4O4H - chains B and C of the 6 polymer chains in the assembly; structure by X-ray diffraction, 2.10 A resolution.

[Chain B]
Protein: Tubulin beta-2B chain
From: Bos taurus
UniProtKB: Q6B856 (TBB2B_BOVIN); the author numbering skips numbers that UniProt does not, so the offset changes along the chain: 1-42 = UniProt 1-42; 45-360 = UniProt 43-358; 369-455 = UniProt 359-445
Chain sequence (445 residues; row label = number of the first residue in the row; note: 10 numbers in that range are skipped by the numbering (no residue carries them; nothing is unmodelled there)):
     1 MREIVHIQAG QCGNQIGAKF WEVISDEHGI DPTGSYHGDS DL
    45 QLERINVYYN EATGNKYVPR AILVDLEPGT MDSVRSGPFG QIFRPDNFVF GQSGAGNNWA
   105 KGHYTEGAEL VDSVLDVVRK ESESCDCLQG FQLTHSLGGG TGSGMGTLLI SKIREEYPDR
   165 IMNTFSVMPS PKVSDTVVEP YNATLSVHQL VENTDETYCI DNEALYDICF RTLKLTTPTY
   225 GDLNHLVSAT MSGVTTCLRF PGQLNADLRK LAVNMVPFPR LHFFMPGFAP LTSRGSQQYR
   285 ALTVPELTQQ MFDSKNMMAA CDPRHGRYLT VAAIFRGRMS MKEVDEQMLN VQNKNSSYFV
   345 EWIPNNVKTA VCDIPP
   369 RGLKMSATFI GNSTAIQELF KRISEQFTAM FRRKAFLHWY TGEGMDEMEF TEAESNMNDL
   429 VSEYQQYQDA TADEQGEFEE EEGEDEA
Unresolved in the structure: 278-281, 441-455
UniProt features mapped onto this chain:
  - motif: Met1 to Ile4 (MREI motif)
  - binding site (GTP): Gln11, Glu71, Ser140, Gly144, Thr145, Gly146, Asn206, Asn228
  - binding site (Mg(2+)): Glu71
  - modified residue: Ser40 (Phosphoserine), Thr57 (Phosphothreonine), Lys60 (N6-acetyllysine), Ser174 (Phosphoserine), Thr287 (Phosphothreonine), Thr292 (Phosphothreonine), Arg320 (Omega-N-methylarginine), Glu448 (5-glutamyl polyglutamate)
  - cross-link (Glycyl lysine isopeptide (Lys-Gly)): Lys60 (interchain with G-Cter in ubiquitin), Lys326 (interchain with G-Cter in ubiquitin)
Metal / ion sites: Mg2+: Gln11 (together with GDP); Ca2+ near Glu113 (its only coordinating residue here)
Small-molecule neighbours:
  - GDP (guanosine-5'-diphosphate): Ala9, Gly10, Gln11, Cys12, Gln15, Ile16, Asp69, Asn101, Ser140, Gly142, Gly143, Gly144, Thr145, Gly146, Ser147, Val171, Pro173, Val177, Asp179, Glu183, Asn206, Leu209, Tyr224, Leu227, Asn228
  - Laulimalide (LLM): Thr292, Gln293, Phe296, Asp297, Ser298, Pro307, Arg308, Tyr312, Asn334, Val335, Lys338, Asn339, Tyr342, Phe343

[Chain C]
Protein: Tubulin alpha-1B chain
From: Bos taurus
UniProtKB: P81947 (TBA1B_BOVIN); residues 1-451 here = UniProt positions 1-451
Chain sequence (451 residues; numbered 1 to 451; the number before each row is that of its first residue):
     1 MRECISIHVG QAGVQIGNAC WELYCLEHGI QPDGQMPSDK TIGGGDDSFN TFFSETGAGK
    61 HVPRAVFVDL EPTVIDEVRT GTYRQLFHPE QLITGKEDAA NNYARGHYTI GKEIIDLVLD
   121 RIRKLADQCT GLQGFLVFHS FGGGTGSGFT SLLMERLSVD YGKKSKLEFS IYPAPQVSTA
   181 VVEPYNSILT THTTLEHSDC AFMVDNEAIY DICRRNLDIE RPTYTNLNRL ISQIVSSITA
   241 SLRFDGALNV DLTEFQTNLV PYPRIHFPLA TYAPVISAEK AYHEQLSVAE ITNACFEPAN
   301 QMVKCDPRHG KYMACCLLYR GDVVPKDVNA AIATIKTKRS IQFVDWCPTG FKVGINYQPP
   361 TVVPGGDLAK VQRAVCMLSN TTAIAEAWAR LDHKFDLMYA KRAFVHWYVG EGMEEGEFSE
   421 AREDMAALEK DYEEVGVDSV EGEGEEEGEE Y
Unresolved in the structure: 441-451
Small-molecule neighbours: GTP (guanosine-5'-triphosphate): Gly10, Gln11, Ala12, Gln15, Ile16, Asp69, Asp98, Ala99, Ala100, Asn101, Ser140, Gly142, Gly143, Gly144, Thr145, Gly146, Ile171, Pro173, Val177, Ser178, Thr179, Glu183, Asn206, Tyr224, Leu227, Asn228, Ile231

[Chain B / chain C interface]
Contacting residue pairs (39):
  Gln96(B) - Met1(C)
  Asn101(B) - Glu254(C)  hydrogen bond
  Asp179(B) - Glu254(C)
  Asp179(B) - Lys352(C)  hydrogen bond (backbone-side chain)
  Thr180(B) - Glu254(C)
  Thr180(B) - Asn258(C)
  Val181(B) - Asn258(C)  hydrogen bond (backbone-side chain)
  Val181(B) - Pro348(C)  hydrophobic
  Val182(B) - Thr257(C)
  Thr221(B) - Lys326(C)
  Thr221(B) - Asn329(C)
  Ala397(B) - Trp346(C)
  Met398(B) - Trp346(C)
  Arg400(B) - Asp345(C)  salt bridge
  Arg400(B) - Ser439(C)  hydrogen bond
  Arg401(B) - Tyr262(C)  hydrogen bond (backbone-side chain)
  Arg401(B) - Asp345(C)  salt bridge
  Arg401(B) - Trp346(C)
  Arg401(B) - Glu434(C)  hydrogen bond (side chain-backbone)
  Arg401(B) - Val435(C)
  Arg401(B) - Val437(C)  hydrogen bond (side chain-backbone)
  Arg401(B) - Asp438(C)
  Arg401(B) - Ser439(C)  hydrogen bond
  Lys402(B) - Tyr262(C)
  Ala403(B) - Pro261(C)
  Ala403(B) - Tyr262(C)
  Ala403(B) - Trp346(C)  hydrophobic
  Phe404(B) - Thr257(C)
  Phe404(B) - Asn258(C)
  Phe404(B) - Val260(C)
  Phe404(B) - Pro261(C)  hydrogen bond (backbone-backbone)
  Phe404(B) - Trp346(C)  hydrophobic
  His406(B) - Val260(C)  hydrogen bond (side chain-backbone)
  His406(B) - Pro261(C)
  His406(B) - Tyr262(C)
  His406(B) - Pro263(C)
  Trp407(B) - Gln256(C)
  Trp407(B) - Thr257(C)  hydrogen bond (side chain-backbone)
  Trp407(B) - Val260(C)
Also at the interface, not in a pair above, chain B (18 interface residues in all): Gly100, Leu405
Also at the interface, not in a pair above, chain C (22 interface residues in all): Pro325, Cys347

[Summary]
The interface between chain B and chain C involves 18 residues on one side and 22 on the other, with 11
hydrogen bonds and 2 salt bridges. Among the polar pairs are Arg400(B)-Asp345(C), Arg401(B)-Asp345(C) and
Asn101(B)-Glu254(C). Ligands of chain B: GDP and Laulimalide.
Chain B is Tubulin beta-2B chain and chain C is Tubulin alpha-1B chain, both from Bos taurus; the structure,
Tubulin-Laulimalide complex, was determined by X-ray diffraction together with 4O4J, 4O4L and 4O4I from the
same study.
